3QGN - chains A and B; structure by X-ray diffraction, 2.10 A resolution.

[Chain A]
Molecule: Thrombin light chain
Source organism: Homo sapiens
Notes: EC 3.4.21.5
Reference sequence: P00734 (THRB_HUMAN); residues 1-14 here correspond to UniProt positions 336-349 (UniProt number = residue number + 335)
Amino-acid sequence (31 residues; row label = number of the first residue in the row; a row labelled like 14A-14M holds insertion residues (14A, then the next letters in order)):
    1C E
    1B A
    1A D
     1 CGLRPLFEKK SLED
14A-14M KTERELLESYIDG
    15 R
Disordered / not traced: 14M, 15

[Chain B]
Molecule: Thrombin heavy chain
Source organism: Homo sapiens
Notes: EC 3.4.21.5
Reference sequence: P00734 (THRB_HUMAN); the construct lacks a stretch of the UniProt sequence and is renumbered around it, so the offset changes along the chain: 16-36 = UniProt 364-384; 37-60 = UniProt 386-409; 61-77 = UniProt 419-435; 78-97 = UniProt 437-456; 7 more segments
Amino-acid sequence (259 residues; row label = number of the first residue in the row; note: 1 number in that range is skipped by the numbering (no residue carries it; nothing is unmodelled there); a row labelled like 60A-60I holds insertion residues (60A, then the next letters in order)):
    16 IVEGSDAEIG MSPWQVMLFR K
   36A S
    37 PQELLCGASL ISDRWVLTAA HCLL
60A-60I YPPWDKNFT
    61 ENDLLVRIGK HSRTRYE
   77A R
    78 NIEKISMLEK IYIHPRYNWR
   97A E
    98 NLDRDIALMK LKKPVAFSDY IHPVCLPDRE TA
129A-129C ASL
   130 LQAGYKGRVT GWGPLKETWT
149A-149E ANVGK
   150 GQPSVLQVVN LPIVERPVCK DSTRIRITDN MFCAG
  184A Y
   185 KP
186A-186D DEGK
   187 RGDACEGDSG GPFVMKSP
204A-204B FN
   205 NRWYQMGIVS WGE
   219 GCD
  221A R
   222 DGKYGFYTHV FRLKKWIQKV IDQFGE
Disordered / not traced: 145-149, 149A-149E, 150-151
Differences from the reference sequence: engineered mutation Pro143 (Asn506 in P00734)
Cystine bridges: Cys42-Cys58, Cys168-Cys182, Cys191-Cys220
Covalent attachments: N-acetylglucosamine (NAG) linked to Asn60G
Reported in the primary citation:
  - conformationally variable residues (loop rearrangement, side-chain flip): Trp215 to Glu217
  - catalytic residues: His57, Asp102, Gly193, Ser195 (citing earlier work)
  - contacts within the chain: Trp215-Phe227

[How chain A and chain B interact]
Residue-residue contacts (59; chain A residue first):
  Cys1(A) with Pro120(B); Val121(B); Cys122(B), disulfide; Arg206(B), hydrogen bond (backbone-side chain)
  Asp1A(A) with His119(B), salt bridge; Arg206(B)
  Ala1B(A) with Arg206(B), hydrogen bond (backbone-side chain)
  Gly2(A) with Pro120(B), hydrogen bond (backbone-backbone); Cys122(B); Arg206(B); Trp207(B), hydrogen bond (backbone-backbone)
  Leu3(A) with His119(B), hydrogen bond (backbone-side chain); Asn205(B); Arg206(B)
  Arg4(A) with Gly25(B); Met26(B), hydrogen bond (side chain-backbone); Pro28(B); Trp29(B); Arg137(B); Trp207(B)
  Pro5(A) with Ser115(B); Asp116(B)
  Leu6(A) with Ile24(B); Asp116(B)
  Phe7(A) with Glu23(B); Ile24(B); Gly25(B); Met26(B)
  Glu8(A) with Lys202(B), salt bridge; Asn205(B); Trp207(B), hydrogen bond
  Asp14(A) with Glu23(B); Met26(B); Arg137(B), salt bridge; Trp207(B)
  Lys14A(A) with Glu23(B), salt bridge
  Thr14B(A) with Met26(B); Arg137(B), hydrogen bond; Asn159(B), hydrogen bond
  Glu14C(A) with Arg137(B); Lys202(B), salt bridge
  Glu14E(A) with Lys135(B), salt bridge; Asn159(B), hydrogen bond; Tyr184A(B), hydrogen bond; Lys186D(B)
  Leu14F(A) with Lys135(B); Gly136(B); Asn159(B); Trp207(B), hydrophobic
  Leu14G(A) with Lys202(B); Pro204(B), hydrophobic
  Ser14I(A) with Gly133(B); Tyr134(B); Lys135(B), hydrogen bond (side chain-backbone)
  Tyr14J(A) with Leu129C(B), hydrophobic; Tyr134(B), hydrogen bond (backbone-side chain); Lys135(B), hydrogen bond (side chain-backbone); Met201(B); Lys202(B)
Also at the interface, not in a pair above, chain B (29 interface residues in all): Tyr117, Ser203
Disulfides between the chains: Cys1(A)-Cys122(B)

[In short]
Chain A and chain B form an interface of 19 and 29 residues respectively, with 1 disulfide bond, 14 hydrogen
bonds and 6 salt bridges. Polar contacts include Asp1A(A)-His119(B), Glu8(A)-Lys202(B) and Lys14A(A)-Glu23(B).
Covalently linked N-acetylglucosamine: at Asn60G(B). From the paper: catalytic residues His57(B), Asp102(B)
and Gly193(B) among others; conformational variability at Trp215(B).
Chain A is Thrombin light chain and chain B is Thrombin heavy chain, both from Homo sapiens; the structure,
The allosteric E*-E equilibrium is a key property of the trypsin fold, was determined by X-ray diffraction,
deposited together with 3S7H and 3S7K.
